PDB entry 7T77 | electron microscopy, 4.75 A resolution (low resolution: residue-level contacts below are approximate; hydrogen-bond / salt-bridge calls are withheld) | chains B and D of the 8 polymer chains in the assembly

[Chain B (and D)]
Name: HIV Envelope ApexGT3.N130 gp41
Organism: Human immunodeficiency virus 1
Notes: chain D of this document is another copy of the same molecule, construct and numbering; everything in this record applies to it too
Amino-acid sequence (162 residues; row label = number of the first residue in the row):
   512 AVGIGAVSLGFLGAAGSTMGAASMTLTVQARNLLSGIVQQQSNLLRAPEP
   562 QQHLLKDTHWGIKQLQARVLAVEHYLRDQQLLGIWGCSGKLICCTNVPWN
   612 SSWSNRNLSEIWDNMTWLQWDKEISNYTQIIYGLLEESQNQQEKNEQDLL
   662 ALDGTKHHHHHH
Disordered / not traced: 512-519, 547-566, 664-673
Disulfides: C598-C604
Covalent attachments: N-acetylglucosamine (NAG) linked to N611, N618, N637

[Chain B / chain D interface]
Pairs across the interface - 27 pairs, chain B then chain D:
  I573(B) - K567(D)
  I573(B) - D568(D)
  I573(B) - I573(D)
  I573(B) - L576(D)
  L576(B) - L576(D)
  Q577(B) - K567(D)
  Q577(B) - L576(D)
  V580(B) - R579(D)
  V580(B) - V580(D)
  E584(B) - R579(D)
  L587(B) - L545(D)
  L587(B) - V583(D)
  L587(B) - L587(D)
  R588(B) - L545(D)
  R588(B) - S546(D)
  Q591(B) - A541(D)
  Q591(B) - L545(D)
  Q591(B) - Y586(D)
  G594(B) - G600(D)
  S599(B) - G600(D)
  E647(B) - T538(D)
  E647(B) - R542(D)
  E648(B) - R542(D)
  N651(B) - T538(D)
  Q652(B) - M535(D)
  K655(B) - S534(D)
  Q658(B) - C605(D)
Other interface residues (no listed pair), chain B (21 interface residues in all): H570, K574, L581, V583, I595
Other interface residues (no listed pair), chain D (20 interface residues in all): L602, I603

[Summary]
21 residues of chain B face 20 of chain D across their interface. Covalently linked N-acetylglucosamine: at
N611(B), N618(B) and N637(B).
Both chains are HIV Envelope ApexGT3.N130 gp41 (Human immunodeficiency virus 1). Entry 7T77 (HIV-1 Envelope
ApexGT3.N130 in complex with PG9 Fab) was determined by electron microscopy (same publication as 7T74 and
7T75).
